Entry 8D4K (X-ray diffraction, 1.89 A resolution); this record covers chain A.

# Chain A
Name: 3C-like proteinase nsp5
From: Severe acute respiratory syndrome coronavirus 2
Notes: EC 3.4.22.69
Reference sequence: P0DTD1 (R1AB_SARS2); residues 1-306 here correspond to UniProt positions 3264-3569 (UniProt number = residue number + 3263)
Chain sequence (306 residues; numbered 1 to 306; the number before each row is that of its first residue):
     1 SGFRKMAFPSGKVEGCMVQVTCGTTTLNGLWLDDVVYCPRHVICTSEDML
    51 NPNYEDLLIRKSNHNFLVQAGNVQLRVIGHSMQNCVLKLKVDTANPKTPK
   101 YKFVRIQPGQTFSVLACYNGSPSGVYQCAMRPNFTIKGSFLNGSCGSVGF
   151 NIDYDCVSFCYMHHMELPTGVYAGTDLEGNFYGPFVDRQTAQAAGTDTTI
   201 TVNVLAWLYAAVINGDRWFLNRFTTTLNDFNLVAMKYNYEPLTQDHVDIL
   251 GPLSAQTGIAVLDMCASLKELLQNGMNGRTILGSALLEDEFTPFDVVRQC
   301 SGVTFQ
Unresolved in the structure: 1, 306
Covalently attached groups: compound K36 linked to Cys-145
Differences from the reference sequence: engineered mutation Tyr-172 (His3435 in P0DTD1)
Small-molecule neighbours: K36 ((1S,2S)-2-({N-[(benzyloxy)carbonyl]-L-leucyl}amino)-1-hydroxy-3-[(3S)-2-oxopyrrolidin-3-yl]propane-1-sulfonic acid): His-41, Met-49, Tyr-54, Phe-140, Leu-141, Asn-142, Gly-143, Ser-144, His-163, His-164, Met-165, Glu-166, Tyr-172, Asp-187, Arg-188, Gln-189
UniProt features mapped onto this chain:
  - active site: His-41 (For 3CL-PRO activity), Cys-145 (Nucleophile)
  - site: Gln-306 (Cleavage)
  - cross-link (Glycyl lysine isopeptide (Lys-Gly)): Lys-5 (interchain with G-Cter in ubiquitin), Lys-90 (interchain with G-Cter in ubiquitin)
From the paper describing this entry:
  - binding site for K36: Leu-141, Asn-142
  - contacts within the chain: Leu-141/Ser-144 (proposed by the authors, not directly observed)
  - conformationally variable residues (order/disorder transition): Ser-1
  - catalytic residues: His-41, Gly-143, Ser-144, Cys-145 (citing earlier work)
  - mutagenesis - H41M, H41T, H41Y, H163W: abolished catalytic activity
  - mutagenesis - S144A (1.8-fold), S144D, S144E, S144F (5.8-fold), S144G (2.6-fold), S144H, S144K (534.0-fold), S144L (183.3-fold), S144M (8.0-fold), S144P (523.8-fold), S144Q, S144R (478.3-fold), S144T, S144V, S144W, S144Y (7.8-fold), M165D (>14-fold), M165F (>14-fold), M165G (>14-fold), M165H (>14-fold), M165K (>14-fold), M165P (>14-fold), M165R (>14-fold), M165W (>14-fold), M165Y (41.7-fold), E166G (7.4-fold), E166H (>17.5-fold), E166I (>17.5-fold), E166K (>17.5-fold), E166L (>17.5-fold), E166Y (>17.5-fold), H172Y (13.9-fold), Q192A (6.2-fold), Q192C (7.0-fold), Q192F (3.5-fold), Q192H (8.2-fold), Q192I (5.6-fold), Q192L (4.3-fold), Q192P (7.6-fold), Q192S (8.9-fold), Q192T (9.2-fold), Q192V (9.0-fold), Q192W (8.0-fold): decreased catalytic activity
  - mutagenesis - S144A, S144D, S144E, S144F, S144G, S144H, S144K, S144L, S144M, S144P, S144Q, S144R, S144T, S144V, S144W, S144Y, M165T (29.9-fold), E166G (16.4-fold), H172Y (146.3-fold), H172Y/Q189E (281.1-fold), Q192A, Q192C (>22.2-fold), Q192F (>22.2-fold), Q192H (>22.2-fold), Q192I, Q192L, Q192P, Q192S, Q192T, Q192V (>22.2-fold), Q192W (>22.2-fold): decreased binding to nirmatrelvir
  - mutagenesis - T135I, H164N (4.2-fold), M165A, M165C, M165I, M165T, M165V, E166Q: unchanged catalytic activity
  - mutagenesis - S144A, H172Y: decreased growth
  - mutagenesis - M49I, M49L (1.74-fold), Q189E (1.9-fold): increased catalytic activity
  - mutagenesis - Q192F (>25.5-fold): decreased binding to PF-00835231
  - mutagenesis - Q192F (>7.7-fold): decreased binding to GC-376
  - mutagenesis - M49I, M49L, M49T, M49V: unchanged binding to nirmatrelvir
  - mutagenesis - T135I, H164N: unchanged binding to all three inhibitors

# In short
Covalently linked compound K36: at Cys-145. From UniProt: active-site residues His-41 and Cys-145. From the
paper: catalytic residues His-41, Gly-143 and Ser-144 among others; S144A, S144D and S144E, among others,
reduce catalytic activity; 61 substitutions were tested in all.
Chain A is 3C-like proteinase nsp5 (Severe acute respiratory syndrome coronavirus 2); the structure, Crystal
Structure of SARS-CoV-2 Main Protease (Mpro) H172Y Mutant in Complex with Inhibitor GC376, was determined by
X-ray diffraction (same publication as 8D4J, 8D4L, 8D4M and 8D4N).
